PDB entry 8B8R | electron microscopy, 3.10 A resolution | chains C and E of the 5 polymer chains in the assembly

# Chain C
Protein: VP3
From: Echovirus E11
Amino-acid sequence (238 residues; row label = number of the first residue in the row):
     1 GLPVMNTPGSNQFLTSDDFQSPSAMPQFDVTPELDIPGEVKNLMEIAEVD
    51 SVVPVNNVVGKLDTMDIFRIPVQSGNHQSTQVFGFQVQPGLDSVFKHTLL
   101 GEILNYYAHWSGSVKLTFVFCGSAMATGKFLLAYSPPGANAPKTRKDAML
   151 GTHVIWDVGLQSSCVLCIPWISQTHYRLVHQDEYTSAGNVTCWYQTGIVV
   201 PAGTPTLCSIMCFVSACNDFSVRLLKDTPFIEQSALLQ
Small-molecule neighbours: sphingosine (SPH): Gln-12, Phe-13, Ala-24, Met-25

# Chain E
Protein: Decay accelerating factor (CD55)
From: Homo sapiens
Amino-acid sequence (268 residues; row label = number of the first residue in the row):
    27 MGCVAETGDCGLPPDVPNAQPALEGRTSFPEDTVITYKCEESFVKIPGEK
    77 DSVICLKGSQWSDIEEFCNRSCEVPTRLNSASLKQPYITQNYFPVGTVVE
   127 YECRPGYRREPSLSPKLTCLQNLKWSTAVEFCKKKSCPNPGEIRNGQIDV
   177 PGGILFGATISFSCNTGYKLFGSTSSFCLISGSSVQWSDPLPECREIYCP
   227 APPQIDNGIIQGERDHYGYRQSVTYACNKGFTMIGEHSIYCTVNNDEGEW
   277 SGPPPECRGGTKHHHHHH
Disordered / not traced: 27-34, 286-294
Disulfides: Cys-36/Cys-81, Cys-65/Cys-94, Cys-98/Cys-145, Cys-129/Cys-158, Cys-163/Cys-204, Cys-190/Cys-220, Cys-225/Cys-267, Cys-253/Cys-283
Modified / non-standard residues: Mse-27 (selenomethionine); Mse-259 (selenomethionine)
Reported in the primary citation:
  - post-translational modification sites: Asn-95

# Interface between chain C and chain E
Pairs across the interface (5):
  Val-59(C) with Ser-264(E); Tyr-266(E), hydrophobic
  Gly-60(C) with Arg-246(E)
  Asp-63(C) with Tyr-245(E)
  Thr-64(C) with Arg-246(E)
Other interface residues (no listed pair), chain E (5 interface residues in all): Ser-248

# Summary
Chain C and chain E form an interface of 4 and 5 residues respectively. Ligands of chain C: sphingosine. From
the paper: a modification site at Asn-95(E).
Chain C is VP3 (Echovirus E11) and chain E is Decay accelerating factor (CD55) (Homo sapiens); the structure,
Complex of Echovirus 11 with its attaching receptor decay-accelerating factor (CD55), was determined by
electron microscopy together with 8B9F from the same study.
